Entry 9AUS (X-ray diffraction, 2.07 A resolution); this record covers chains H and R of the 3 polymer chains in the assembly.

# Chain H
Protein: Fab BL3-6 heavy chain
Organism: Mus musculus
Notes: antibody fragment or engineered binder
Chain sequence (225 residues; numbered 4 to 228; the number before each row is that of its first residue):
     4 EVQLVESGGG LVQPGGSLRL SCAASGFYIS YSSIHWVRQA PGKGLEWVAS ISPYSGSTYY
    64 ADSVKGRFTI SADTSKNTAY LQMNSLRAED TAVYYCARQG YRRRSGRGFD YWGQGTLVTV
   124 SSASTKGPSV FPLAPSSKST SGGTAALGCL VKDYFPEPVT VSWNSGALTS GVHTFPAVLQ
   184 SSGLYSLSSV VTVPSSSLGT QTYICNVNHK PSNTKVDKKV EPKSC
Cystine bridges: Cys25-Cys99, Cys152-Cys208

# Chain R
Molecule: Loop-closed dumbbell RNA bridged by glycine
Sequence (22 nucleotides; row label = number of the first residue in the row):
     1 GGUUGAAACA CGACCUGAGA AA
Glycans and other covalent adducts: glycine (GLY) linked to G1, A21
Reported in the primary citation:
  - binding site for glycine: G1, A21
  - contacts within the chain: G1-A20, U16-A20, G17-A21, G17-A20, A18-G19 (pi stacking), G19-A21, A20-A21

# Interface between chain H and chain R
Pairs across the interface (22):
  Tyr34(H) - A6(R)  stacking on the base
  His38(H) - A8(R)  base contact
  Ser55(H) - C9(R)  base contact
  Pro56(H) - A7(R)  sugar contact
  Pro56(H) - A8(R)  phosphate contact
  Tyr57(H) - A6(R)  hydrogen bond to the sugar
  Tyr57(H) - A7(R)  stacking on the base
  Tyr57(H) - A10(R)  base contact
  Ser58(H) - C9(R)  hydrogen bond to the base
  Ser58(H) - A10(R)  base contact
  Ser60(H) - C9(R)  hydrogen bond to the base
  Tyr62(H) - C9(R)  sugar contact
  Gln102(H) - A8(R)  hydrogen bond to the base
  Gly103(H) - A7(R)  phosphate contact
  Tyr104(H) - A6(R)  hydrogen bond to the base
  Tyr104(H) - A7(R)  phosphate contact
  Arg105(H) - U4(R)  hydrogen bond to the base
  Arg105(H) - G5(R)  hydrogen bond to the base
  Arg105(H) - A7(R)  hydrogen bond to the phosphate
  Arg105(H) - A8(R)  sugar contact
  Arg106(H) - G5(R)  salt bridge to the phosphate
  Arg110(H) - A8(R)  hydrogen bond to the sugar
Other interface residues (no listed pair), chain H (15 interface residues in all): Ser36

# In short
The interface between chain H and chain R involves 15 residues on one side and 7 on the other; the contacts
include 9 hydrogen bonds, 1 salt bridge and 2 aromatic stacking contacts. Polar pairs include Ser58(H)-C9(R),
Ser60(H)-C9(R) and Gln102(H)-A8(R). From the paper: a binding site for glycine at G1(R) and A21(R); contacts
within the chain involving G1(R), A20(R) and U16(R) among others.
Here chain H is Fab BL3-6 heavy chain (Mus musculus) and chain R is Loop-closed dumbbell RNA bridged by
glycine. Entry 9AUS (Crystal structure of loop-closed dumbbell RNA bridged by glycine) was determined by X-ray
diffraction, deposited together with 9AUR.
